PDB entry 5XE3 | X-ray diffraction, 2.30 A resolution | chains D and B of the 6 polymer chains in the assembly

[Chain D (and B)]
Name: Endoribonuclease MazF4
From: Mycobacterium tuberculosis (strain ATCC 25618 / H37Rv)
Notes: EC 3.1.-.-; chain B of this document is another copy of the same molecule, construct and numbering; everything in this record applies to it too
UniProtKB: P9WII5 (MAZF4_MYCTU); residues 1-105 here = UniProt positions 1-105
Chain sequence (107 residues; row label = number of the first residue in the row; numbers below 1 keep their minus sign (Glu-1 is residue -1)):
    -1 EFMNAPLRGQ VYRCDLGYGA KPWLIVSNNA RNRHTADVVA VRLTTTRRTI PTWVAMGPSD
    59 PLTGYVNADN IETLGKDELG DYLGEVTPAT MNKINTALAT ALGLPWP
Unresolved in the structure: -1 to 0, 44-48
Differences from the reference sequence: expression tag (-1 to 0)
Reported in the primary citation:
  - self-association interface (contacts with another copy of this molecule); pairs are residue here / residue on that copy: Thr98-Asn26
  - conformationally variable residues (order/disorder transition): Thr44 to Ile48
  - mutagenesis - T44A: decreased catalytic activity

[Interface between chain D and chain B]
Contacting residue pairs (9):
  Met1(D) with Tyr80(B)
  Asn2(D) with Asn2(B); Ala3(B), hydrogen bond (side chain-backbone); Gln8(B), hydrogen bond; Tyr80(B)
  Ala3(D) with Asn2(B)
  Gln8(D) with Asn2(B), hydrogen bond
  Tyr80(D) with Met1(B); Asn2(B)
Interface residues without a listed pair, chain D (7 interface residues in all): Leu5, Tyr10
Interface residues without a listed pair, chain B (8 interface residues in all): Pro4, Leu5, Tyr10

[Overview]
7 residues of chain D and 8 residues of chain B are in contact, with 3 hydrogen bonds. Polar pairs include
Asn2(D)-Ala3(B) and Asn2(D)-Gln8(B). From the paper: T44A of chain D reduces catalytic activity;
conformational variability at Thr44(D).
Chain D and chain B are both Endoribonuclease MazF4 (Mycobacterium tuberculosis (strain ATCC 25618 / H37Rv));
the structure, Endoribonuclease in complex with its cognate antitoxin from Mycobacterial species, was
determined by X-ray diffraction, deposited together with 5XE2.
